5HIP - chain A; structure by X-ray diffraction, 1.99 A resolution.

[Chain A]
Name: PqsE
From: Pseudomonas aeruginosa PAO1
UniProt: P20581 (Y1000_PSEAE); residue numbers follow UniProt; this construct covers 1-301
Sequence (303 residues; numbered -1 to 301; the number before each row is that of its first residue; numbers below 1 keep their minus sign (Gly-1 is residue -1)):
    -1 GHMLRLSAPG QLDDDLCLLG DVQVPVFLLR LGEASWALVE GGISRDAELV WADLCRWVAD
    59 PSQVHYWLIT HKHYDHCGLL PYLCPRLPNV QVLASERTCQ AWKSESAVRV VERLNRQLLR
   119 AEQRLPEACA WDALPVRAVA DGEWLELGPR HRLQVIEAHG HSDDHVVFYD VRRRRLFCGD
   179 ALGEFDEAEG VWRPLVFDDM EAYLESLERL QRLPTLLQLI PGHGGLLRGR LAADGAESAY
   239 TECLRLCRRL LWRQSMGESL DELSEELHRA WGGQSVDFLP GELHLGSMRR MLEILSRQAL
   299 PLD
Disordered / not traced: -1, 298-301
Disulfides: Cys82-Cys127
Construct notes: expression tag (-1 to 0)
Metal / ion sites: Fe ion site 1: His69, His71, His159, Asp178 (together with 2-(pyridin-3-yl)benzoic acid); Fe ion site 2: Asp73, His74, Asp178, His221 (together with 2-(pyridin-3-yl)benzoic acid)
Residues lining bound ligands: 2-(pyridin-3-yl)benzoic acid (61O): His71, Tyr72, Asp73, His74, His159, Asp178, Leu193, Phe195, His221, Leu277, His282, Ser285, Met286
UniProt features mapped onto this chain:
  - binding site (Fe cation): His69, His71, Asp73, His74, His159, Asp178, His221

[Overview]
Ligands of chain A: 2-(pyridin-3-yl)benzoic acid. The Fe ion site 1 is built by His69, His71, His159 and
Asp178. Asp73, His74, Asp178 and His221 form the Fe ion site 2. Curated annotation (UniProt) lists 7 Fe
cation-binding residues.
Chain A is PqsE (Pseudomonas aeruginosa PAO1); the structure, Crystal Structure of PQS Response Protein PqsE
in Complex with 2-(pyridin-3-yl)benzoic acid, was determined by X-ray diffraction together with 5HIO, 5HIQ and
5HIS from the same study.
